Entry 8E97 (electron microscopy, 4.19 A resolution (low resolution: residue-level contacts below are approximate; hydrogen-bond / salt-bridge calls are withheld)); this record covers chains B and C of the 4 polymer chains in the assembly.

[Chain B]
Protein: Glutamate receptor ionotropic, NMDA 2C
From: Homo sapiens
UniProt: Q14957 (NMDE3_HUMAN); residues 26-849 here = UniProt positions 26-849
Amino-acid sequence (880 residues; row label = number of the first residue in the row; numbers below 1 keep their minus sign (Met-30 is residue -30)):
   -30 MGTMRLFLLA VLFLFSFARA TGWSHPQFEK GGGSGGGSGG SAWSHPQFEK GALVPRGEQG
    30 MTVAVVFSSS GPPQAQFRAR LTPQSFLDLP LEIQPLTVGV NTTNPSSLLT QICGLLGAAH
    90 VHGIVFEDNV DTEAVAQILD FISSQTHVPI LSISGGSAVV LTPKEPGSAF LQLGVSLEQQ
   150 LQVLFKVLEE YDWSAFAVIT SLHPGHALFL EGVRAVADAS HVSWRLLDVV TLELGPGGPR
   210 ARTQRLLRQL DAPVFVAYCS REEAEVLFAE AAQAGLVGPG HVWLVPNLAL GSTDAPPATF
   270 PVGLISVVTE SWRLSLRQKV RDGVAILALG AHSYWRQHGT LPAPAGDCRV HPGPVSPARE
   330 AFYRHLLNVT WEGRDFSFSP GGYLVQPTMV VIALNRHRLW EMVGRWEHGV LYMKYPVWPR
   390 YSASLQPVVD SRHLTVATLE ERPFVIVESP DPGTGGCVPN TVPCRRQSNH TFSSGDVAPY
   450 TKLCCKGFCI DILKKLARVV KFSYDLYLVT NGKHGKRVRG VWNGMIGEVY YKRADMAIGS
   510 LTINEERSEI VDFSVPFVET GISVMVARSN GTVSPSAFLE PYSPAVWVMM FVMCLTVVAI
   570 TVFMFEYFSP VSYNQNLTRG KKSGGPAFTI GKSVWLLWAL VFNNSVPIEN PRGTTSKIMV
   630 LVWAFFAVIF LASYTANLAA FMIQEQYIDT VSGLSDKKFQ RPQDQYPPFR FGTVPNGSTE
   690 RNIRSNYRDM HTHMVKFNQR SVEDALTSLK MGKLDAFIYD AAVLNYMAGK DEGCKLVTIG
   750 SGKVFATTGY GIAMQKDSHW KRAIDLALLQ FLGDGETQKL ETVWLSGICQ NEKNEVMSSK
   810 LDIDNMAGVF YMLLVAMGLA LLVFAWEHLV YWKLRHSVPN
Disordered / not traced: -30 to 30, 438-446, 538-597, 614-622, 842-849
Disulfide bonds: Cys82-Cys317, Cys426-Cys453, Cys433-Cys454, Cys743-Cys798
Glycans and other covalent adducts: N-acetylglucosamine (NAG) linked to Asn337, Asn685
Construct notes: expression tag (-30 to 25)
UniProt features mapped onto this chain:
  - region: Lys601 to Pro620 (Pore-forming)
  - binding site (L-glutamate): Ser509, Thr511, Arg516, Ser687, Thr688, Asp729
  - site: Asn612 (Functional determinant of NMDA receptors)
  - glycosylation (N-linked (GlcNAc...) asparagine): Asn70, Asn73, Asn337, Asn438, Asn539, Asn685
From the paper describing this entry:
  - mutagenesis - T756C: decreased signaling in response to MTSET

[Chain C]
Protein: Glutamate receptor ionotropic, NMDA 1
From: Homo sapiens
UniProt: Q05586 (NMDZ1_HUMAN); residues 1-847 here = UniProt positions 1-847
Amino-acid sequence (847 residues; row label = number of the first residue in the row):
     1 MSTMHLLTFA LLFSCSFARA ASDPKIVNIG AVLSTRKHEQ MFREAVNQAN KRHGSWKIQL
    61 NATSVTHKPN AIQMALSVCE DLISSQVYAI LVSHPPTPND HFTPTPVSYT AGFYRIPVLG
   121 LTTRMSIYSD KSIHLSFLRT VPPYSHQSSV WFEMMRVYSW NHIILLVSDD HEGRAAQKRL
   181 ETLLEERESK AEKVLQFDPG TKNVTALLME AKELEARVII LSASEDDAAT VYRAAAMLNM
   241 TGSGYVWLVG EREISGNALR YAPDGILGLQ LINGKNESAH ISDAVGVVAQ AVHELLEKEN
   301 ITDPPRGCVG NTNIWKTGPL FKRVLMSSKY ADGVTGRVEF NEDGDRKFAN YSIMNLQNRK
   361 LVQVGIYNGT HVIPNDRKII WPGGETEKPR GYQMSTRLKI VTIHQEPFVY VKPTLSDGTC
   421 KEEFTVNGDP VKKVICTGPN DTSPGSPRHT VPQCCYGFCI DLLIKLARTM NFTYEVHLVA
   481 DGKFGTQERV NNSNKKEWNG MMGELLSGQA DMIVAPLTIN NERAQYIEFS KPFKYQGLTI
   541 LVKKEIPRST LDSFMQPFQS TLWLLVGLSV HVVAVMLYLL DRFSPFGRFK VNSEEEEEDA
   601 LTLSSAMWFS WGVLLNSGIG EGAPRSFSAR ILGMVWAGFA MIIVASYTAN LAAFLVLDRP
   661 EERITGINDP RLRNPSDKFI YATVKQSSVD IYFRRQVELS TMYRHMEKHN YESAAEAIQA
   721 VRDNKLHAFI WDSAVLEFEA SQKCDLVTTG ELFFRSGFGI GMRKDSPWKQ NVSLSILKSH
   781 ENGFMEDLDK TWVRYQECDS RSNAPATLTF ENMAGVFMLV AGGIVAGIFL IFIEIAYKRH
   841 KDANGAQ
Disordered / not traced: 1-24, 585-601, 799-847
Disulfide bonds: Cys420-Cys454, Cys436-Cys455, Cys744-Cys798
Glycans and other covalent adducts: N-acetylglucosamine (NAG) linked to Asn471, Asn771
Construct notes: conflict His5 (Arg in Q05586), Phe9 (Leu in Q05586), Phe17 (Val in Q05586), Ser22 (Cys in Q05586), Asn844 (Arg in Q05586), Gly845 (Arg in Q05586), Ala846 (Lys in Q05586)
UniProt features mapped onto this chain:
  - region: Leu603 to Pro624 (Pore-forming)
  - binding site (glycine): Pro516, Thr518, Arg523, Ser688, Asp732
  - glycosylation (N-linked (GlcNAc...) asparagine): Asn61, Asn203, Asn239, Asn276, Asn300, Asn350, Asn368, Asn440, Asn471, Asn491, Asn674, Asn771

[How chain B and chain C interact]
Pairs across the interface - 33 pairs, chain B then chain C:
  Ile512(B) with Leu777(C)
  Asn513(B) with Glu781(C)
  Glu514(B) with Leu774(C); Lys778(C)
  Glu518(B) with Leu774(C)
  Ser523(B) with Lys531(C)
  Glu528(B) with Tyr535(C); Arg755(C)
  Asn613(B) with Gly618(C)
  Ile627(B) with Trp608(C)
  Leu630(B) with Trp611(C)
  Ala633(B) with Ser617(C)
  Phe634(B) with Leu615(C)
  Val637(B) with Leu615(C)
  Ala641(B) with Tyr647(C); Thr648(C)
  Thr644(B) with Thr648(C)
  Ala645(B) with Leu651(C)
  Ala649(B) with Leu655(C)
  Ile652(B) with Val656(C)
  Asn691(B) with Glu781(C)
  Asn695(B) with Glu781(C)
  Lys752(B) with Glu786(C)
  Ala755(B) with His780(C)
  Thr756(B) with Tyr535(C); His780(C)
  Arg771(B) with Gln525(C); Lys764(C)
  Leu775(B) with Gln525(C)
  Leu778(B) with Ala524(C)
  Gln779(B) with Asn521(C)
  Leu781(B) with Phe754(C)
  Gly782(B) with Arg695(C)
Interface residues without a listed pair, chain B (36 interface residues in all): Ser517, Pro525, Ser642, Asn646, Phe754, Thr757, Gly758, Asp783
Interface residues without a listed pair, chain C (31 interface residues in all): Ile519, Pro532, Asn616, Ala652, Gln770, Asn782

[Overview]
The interface between chain B and chain C involves 36 residues on one side and 31 on the other.
N-acetylglucosamine is covalently linked to Asn337(B) and Asn685(B). Covalently linked N-acetylglucosamine: at
Asn471(C) and Asn771(C). The paper reports that T756C of chain B reduces signaling in response to MTSET.
Here chain B is Glutamate receptor ionotropic, NMDA 2C and chain C is Glutamate receptor ionotropic, NMDA 1,
both from Homo sapiens. Entry 8E97 (PYD-106-bound Human GluN1a-GluN2C NMDA receptor in splayed conformation)
was determined by electron microscopy together with 8E92, 8E93, 8E94, 8E96 and 8E98 from the same study.
